4D1Q - chains A and B of the 12 polymer chains in the assembly; structure by X-ray diffraction, 3.40 A resolution.

Chain A (and B):
Molecule: Transposase
Organism: Musca domestica
Notes: fragment: dimerization, catalytic and insertion domains, resdiues 79-612; chain B of this document is another copy of the same molecule, construct and numbering; everything in this record applies to it too
UniProtKB: Q25442 (Q25442_MUSDO); residues 79-612 here = UniProt positions 79-612
Amino-acid sequence (536 residues; each row starts with the number of its first residue):
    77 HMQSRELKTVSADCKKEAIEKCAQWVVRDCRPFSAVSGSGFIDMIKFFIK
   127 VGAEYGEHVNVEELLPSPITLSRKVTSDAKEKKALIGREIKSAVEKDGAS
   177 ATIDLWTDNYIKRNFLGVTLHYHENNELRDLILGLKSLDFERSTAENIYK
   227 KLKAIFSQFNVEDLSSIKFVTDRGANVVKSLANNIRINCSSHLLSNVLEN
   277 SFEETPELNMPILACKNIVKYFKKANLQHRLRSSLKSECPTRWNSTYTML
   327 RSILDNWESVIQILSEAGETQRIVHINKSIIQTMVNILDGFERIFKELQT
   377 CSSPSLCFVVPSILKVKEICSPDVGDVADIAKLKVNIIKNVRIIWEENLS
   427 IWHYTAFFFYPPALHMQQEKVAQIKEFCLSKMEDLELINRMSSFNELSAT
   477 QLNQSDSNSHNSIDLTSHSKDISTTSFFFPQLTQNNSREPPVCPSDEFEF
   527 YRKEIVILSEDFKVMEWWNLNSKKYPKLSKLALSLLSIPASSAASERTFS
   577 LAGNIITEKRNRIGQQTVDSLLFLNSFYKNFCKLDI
Disordered / not traced: 77-80, 466-492, 610-612 (chain B: 465-492, 610-612)
Sequence notes: expression tag (77-78); conflict G163 (Ser in Q25442); engineered mutation S233 (Leu in Q25442), M286 (Val in Q25442)
Metal / ion sites: Na+: E138, E139, L141 (shared with 1 residue of chain F)
What the authors report for this chain:
  - catalytic residues: D180, D248, E572
  - binding site for Terminal inverted repeat: R149
  - binding site for Terminal inverted repeat: K585 to R588
  - Na+ coordination: E138, E139, L141
  - binding site for Terminal inverted repeat: R318, W319, K585 to R588
  - mutagenesis - W182A, W182F, W182Y, W319A: decreased catalytic activity
  - mutagenesis - W319F, W319Y: unchanged catalytic activity
  - contacts within the chain: W182-F575, D180-H268, H268-E572
  - conformationally variable residues (side-chain flip): R318
  - self-association interface (contacts with another copy of this molecule): S499 to F505
  - self-association interface (contacts with another copy of this molecule): F504 (by similarity / conservation)
  - binding site for Terminal inverted repeat: R149

Chain A / chain B interface:
Contacting residue pairs - 159 pairs, chain A then chain B:
  R81(A) - H134(B)
  L83(A) - H134(B)
  L83(A) - N136(B)
  K84(A) - Y131(B)
  K84(A) - H134(B)  hydrogen bond (backbone-backbone)
  K84(A) - V135(B)
  K84(A) - N136(B)  hydrogen bond (backbone-backbone)
  T85(A) - E139(B)
  V86(A) - Y131(B)  hydrophobic
  V86(A) - V135(B)  hydrophobic
  S87(A) - Y131(B)  hydrogen bond
  C90(A) - F123(B)
  C90(A) - V127(B)  hydrophobic
  C90(A) - Y131(B)
  K91(A) - E139(B)  hydrogen bond (side chain-backbone)
  K91(A) - L140(B)
  E93(A) - F123(B)
  E93(A) - K126(B)  salt bridge
  A94(A) - F123(B)
  A94(A) - L140(B)  hydrophobic
  I95(A) - P142(B)  hydrophobic
  I95(A) - T146(B)
  I95(A) - K150(B)
  K97(A) - D119(B)
  K97(A) - F123(B)
  C98(A) - M120(B)  hydrophobic
  C98(A) - L147(B)  hydrophobic
  A99(A) - L147(B)
  A99(A) - K150(B)
  Q100(A) - Y604(B)  hydrogen bond
  W101(A) - W101(B)  hydrophobic
  W101(A) - G116(B)
  W101(A) - F117(B)
  W101(A) - M120(B)  hydrophobic
  V103(A) - V151(B)  hydrophobic
  V103(A) - L600(B)  hydrophobic
  V103(A) - N601(B)  hydrogen bond (backbone-side chain)
  R104(A) - S115(B)
  R104(A) - G116(B)
  R104(A) - D119(B)  salt bridge
  R104(A) - N601(B)
  R104(A) - Y604(B)
  D105(A) - A111(B)
  D105(A) - G114(B)
  D105(A) - S115(B)
  D105(A) - G116(B)  hydrogen bond (side chain-backbone)
  D105(A) - F117(B)  hydrogen bond (side chain-backbone)
  C106(A) - N580(B)
  R107(A) - P108(B)
  R107(A) - A111(B)
  R107(A) - R586(B)  hydrogen bond (backbone-side chain)
  P108(A) - R107(B)
  P108(A) - R586(B)
  F109(A) - P144(B)
  F109(A) - L147(B)
  F109(A) - S148(B)
  F109(A) - T593(B)
  F109(A) - L597(B)  hydrophobic
  S110(A) - R107(B)
  A111(A) - D105(B)
  A111(A) - R107(B)
  V112(A) - P142(B)
  V112(A) - L147(B)  hydrophobic
  S113(A) - P144(B)
  G114(A) - D105(B)
  S115(A) - R104(B)  hydrogen bond
  S115(A) - D105(B)
  G116(A) - W101(B)
  G116(A) - R104(B)
  G116(A) - D105(B)  hydrogen bond (backbone-side chain)
  F117(A) - W101(B)
  F117(A) - D105(B)
  F117(A) - M120(B)  hydrophobic
  I118(A) - E138(B)
  D119(A) - K97(B)  hydrogen bond (backbone-side chain)
  D119(A) - R104(B)  salt bridge
  M120(A) - K97(B)
  M120(A) - C98(B)  hydrophobic
  M120(A) - W101(B)  hydrophobic
  M120(A) - F117(B)  hydrophobic
  I121(A) - I121(B)  hydrophobic
  I121(A) - F124(B)  hydrophobic
  I121(A) - V137(B)  hydrophobic
  K122(A) - V137(B)
  K122(A) - E138(B)  salt bridge
  F123(A) - C90(B)
  F123(A) - E93(B)
  F123(A) - A94(B)
  F123(A) - K97(B)
  F124(A) - I121(B)  hydrophobic
  F124(A) - F124(B)
  F124(A) - I125(B)
  I125(A) - F124(B)
  I125(A) - G128(B)
  I125(A) - V135(B)  hydrophobic
  I125(A) - V137(B)  hydrophobic
  K126(A) - E133(B)
  V127(A) - C90(B)  hydrophobic
  V127(A) - I125(B)  hydrophobic
  G128(A) - I125(B)
  G128(A) - G128(B)
  G128(A) - A129(B)  hydrogen bond (backbone-backbone)
  A129(A) - G128(B)  hydrogen bond (backbone-backbone)
  A129(A) - A129(B)
  A129(A) - G132(B)
  A129(A) - E133(B)
  Y131(A) - K84(B)
  Y131(A) - T85(B)
  Y131(A) - V86(B)  hydrophobic
  Y131(A) - S87(B)  hydrogen bond (side chain-backbone)
  G132(A) - A129(B)
  E133(A) - K126(B)
  E133(A) - A129(B)
  H134(A) - Q79(B)  hydrogen bond (side chain-backbone)
  H134(A) - S80(B)
  H134(A) - L83(B)
  H134(A) - K84(B)  hydrogen bond (backbone-backbone)
  V135(A) - L83(B)
  V135(A) - K84(B)
  V135(A) - V86(B)  hydrophobic
  V135(A) - I125(B)  hydrophobic
  N136(A) - L83(B)
  N136(A) - K84(B)  hydrogen bond (backbone-backbone)
  V137(A) - I118(B)  hydrophobic
  V137(A) - K122(B)
  E139(A) - K91(B)  salt bridge
  L140(A) - K91(B)
  L140(A) - A94(B)  hydrophobic
  L141(A) - I118(B)  hydrophobic
  P142(A) - I95(B)  hydrophobic
  P142(A) - V112(B)
  P144(A) - F109(B)  hydrophobic
  P144(A) - S110(B)
  L147(A) - C98(B)  hydrophobic
  L147(A) - A99(B)
  L147(A) - F109(B)
  L147(A) - V112(B)  hydrophobic
  S148(A) - F109(B)
  K150(A) - I95(B)
  K150(A) - A99(B)
  V151(A) - F109(B)  hydrophobic
  K188(A) - N302(B)
  F216(A) - N302(B)
  F216(A) - H305(B)
  N302(A) - F216(B)
  H305(A) - F216(B)
  N580(A) - K585(B)  hydrogen bond
  K585(A) - N580(B)
  R586(A) - R107(B)  hydrogen bond (side chain-backbone)
  R586(A) - P108(B)
  T593(A) - F109(B)
  L597(A) - V103(B)  hydrophobic
  L597(A) - F109(B)  hydrophobic
  L600(A) - V103(B)  hydrophobic
  N601(A) - V103(B)
  N601(A) - R104(B)
  Y604(A) - Q100(B)  hydrogen bond
  Y604(A) - V103(B)  hydrophobic
  Y604(A) - R104(B)
Also at the interface, not in a pair above, chain A (76 interface residues in all): E82, E96, V102, D154, I581
Also at the interface, not in a pair above, chain B (82 interface residues in all): H77, E82, E96, V102, C106, S113, L141, S143, D154, K188, I581, I589

Overview:
76 residues of chain A face 82 of chain B across their interface, with 21 hydrogen bonds and 5 salt bridges.
Among the polar pairs are E93(A)-K126(B), R104(A)-D119(B) and K122(A)-E138(B). From the paper: catalytic
residues D180(A), D248(A) and E572(A); W182A, W182F and W182Y of chain A, among others, reduce catalytic
activity; 6 substitutions were tested in all.
Chain A and chain B are both Transposase (Musca domestica); the structure, Hermes transposase bound to its
terminal inverted repeat, was determined by X-ray diffraction.
